9CJL - chains D and E of the 12 polymer chains in the assembly; structure by electron microscopy, 5.50 A resolution (low resolution: residue-level contacts below are approximate; hydrogen-bond / salt-bridge calls are withheld).

[Chain D (and E)]
Protein: Transmembrane emp24 domain-containing protein 9
From: Homo sapiens
Notes: chain E of this document is another copy of the same molecule, construct and numbering; everything in this record applies to it too
UniProtKB: Q9BVK6 (TMED9_HUMAN); residues 1-235 here = UniProt positions 1-235
Chain sequence (235 residues; row label = number of the first residue in the row):
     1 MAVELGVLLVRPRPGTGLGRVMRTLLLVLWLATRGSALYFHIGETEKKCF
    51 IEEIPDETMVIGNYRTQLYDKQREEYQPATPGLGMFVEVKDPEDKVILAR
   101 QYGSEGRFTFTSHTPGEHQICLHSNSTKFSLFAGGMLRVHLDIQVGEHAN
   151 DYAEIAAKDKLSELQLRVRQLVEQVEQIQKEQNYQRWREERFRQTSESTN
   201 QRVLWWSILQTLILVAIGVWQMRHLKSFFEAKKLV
Not modelled in the structure: 1-161
Swiss-Prot annotation at these positions:
  - region: Cys121 to Lys160 (Required for interaction with STX17)
  - motif: Phe228 to Val235 (COPI vesicle coat-binding), Phe228, Phe229 (COPII vesicle coat-binding)
  - modified residue: Lys160 (N6-acetyllysine)
  - glycosylation: Asn125 (N-linked (GlcNAc...) asparagine)
  - mutagenesis: Lys232 to Lys233 (Localization to plasma membrane and endocytosis)
Reported in the primary citation:
  - mutagenesis - R223E: decreased binding to COPB2
  - mutagenesis - R223E: unchanged binding to Sec23a
  - mutagenesis - E52R, E52R/E53R: decreased binding to MBP-OR
  - mutagenesis - E53R: unchanged binding to MBP-OR

[Interface between chain D and chain E]
Pairs across the interface (45; chain D residue first):
  Leu164(D) with Glu163(E); Leu164(E); Arg167(E)
  Gln165(D) with Arg167(E)
  Val168(D) with Arg167(E)
  Leu171(D) with Arg167(E); Gln170(E); Leu171(E)
  Gln174(D) with Gln174(E)
  Val175(D) with Gln174(E)
  Ile178(D) with Gln174(E); Gln177(E); Ile178(E); Glu181(E)
  Gln179(D) with Gln177(E)
  Glu181(D) with Glu181(E)
  Gln182(D) with Gln177(E); Glu181(E)
  Gln185(D) with Glu181(E); Tyr184(E); Gln185(E); Arg188(E)
  Arg188(D) with Arg188(E)
  Glu189(D) with Trp187(E); Arg188(E); Arg191(E)
  Ser196(D) with Thr195(E)
  Asn200(D) with Ser198(E); Arg202(E)
  Val203(D) with Arg202(E)
  Leu204(D) with Arg202(E)
  Ser207(D) with Trp206(E); Leu209(E)
  Gln210(D) with Trp206(E); Leu209(E); Gln210(E)
  Leu214(D) with Ile213(E)
  Gly218(D) with Trp220(E)
  Gln221(D) with Trp220(E); His224(E)
  Met222(D) with Trp220(E)
  Leu225(D) with Arg223(E); Phe228(E)
  Phe229(D) with Phe228(E); Ala231(E)
Also at the interface, not in a pair above, chain D (32 interface residues in all): Arg167, Arg193, Trp206, Thr211, Ile217, Phe228, Lys232
Also at the interface, not in a pair above, chain E (31 interface residues in all): Val168, Ala216, Ile217, Ser227, Val235

[Summary]
The interface between chain D and chain E involves 32 residues on one side and 31 on the other. Curated
annotation (UniProt) lists 2 mutagenesis sites on chain D. From the paper: E52R and E52R/E53R of chain D
reduce binding to MBP-OR; R223E of chain D reduces binding to COPB2.
Both chains are Transmembrane emp24 domain-containing protein 9 (Homo sapiens). Entry 9CJL (Molecular basis of
TMED9 dodecamer) was determined by electron microscopy (same publication as 9CJK).
